Entry 5B2J (X-ray diffraction, 2.60 A resolution); this record covers chains C and J of the 10 polymer chains in the assembly.

== Chain C ==
Name: Histone H2A type 1-B/E
Source organism: Homo sapiens
Reference sequence: P04908 (H2A1B_HUMAN); residues 0-129 here correspond to UniProt positions 1-130 (UniProt number = residue number + 1)
Chain sequence (133 residues; numbered -3 to 129; the number before each row is that of its first residue; numbers below 1 keep their minus sign (Gly-3 is residue -3)):
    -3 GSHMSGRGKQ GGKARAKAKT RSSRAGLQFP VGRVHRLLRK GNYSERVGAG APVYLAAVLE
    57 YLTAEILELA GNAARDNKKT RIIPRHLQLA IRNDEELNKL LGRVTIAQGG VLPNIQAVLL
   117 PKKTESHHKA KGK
Not modelled in the structure: -3 to 12, 119-129
Sequence notes: expression tag (-3 to -1)
UniProt features mapped onto this chain:
  - modified residue: Ser1 (N-acetylserine), Arg3 (Citrulline), Lys5 (N6-(2-hydroxyisobutyryl)lysine), Lys9 (N6-(2-hydroxyisobutyryl)lysine), Lys13 (N6-(beta-hydroxybutyryl)lysine), Lys36 (N6-(2-hydroxyisobutyryl)lysine), Lys74 (N6-(2-hydroxyisobutyryl)lysine), Lys75 (N6-(2-hydroxyisobutyryl)lysine), Lys95 (N6-(2-hydroxyisobutyryl)lysine), Gln104 (N5-methylglutamine), Lys118 (N6-(2-hydroxyisobutyryl)lysine), Lys119 (N6-crotonyllysine), Thr120 (Phosphothreonine), Lys125 (N6-crotonyllysine)
  - cross-link (Glycyl lysine isopeptide (Lys-Gly)): Lys13 (interchain with G-Cter in ubiquitin), Lys15 (interchain with G-Cter in ubiquitin), Lys119 (interchain with G-Cter in ubiquitin)

== Chain J ==
Molecule: 146-nt DNA strand
Source organism: Homo sapiens
Sequence (146 nucleotides; each row starts with the number of its first residue; numbers below 1 keep their minus sign (DA-73 is residue -73)):
   -73 ATCAATATCC ACGTGCCAGT TATACCAAAA GTGTATTTGG AAACTCCTAA CTGAAAAGGC
   -13 ATGTTCACGT GAATTCACGT GAACATGCCT TTTCAGTTAG GAGTTTCCAA ATACACTTTT
    47 GGTATAACTG GCACGTGGAT ATTGAT
Modified residues: 5CM (5-methyl-2'-deoxy-cytidine-5'-monophosphate) at position -62, 5CM (5-methyl-2'-deoxy-cytidine-5'-monophosphate) at position -6, 5CM (5-methyl-2'-deoxy-cytidine-5'-monophosphate) at position 4, 5CM (5-methyl-2'-deoxy-cytidine-5'-monophosphate) at position 60
Bound ions: Mn2+ site 1 near DG-3 (its only coordinating residue here); Mn2+ site 2 near DG26 (its only coordinating residue here); Mn2+ site 3 near DG47 (its only coordinating residue here)

== Interface between chain C and chain J ==
Residue-residue contacts - 15 pairs, chain C then chain J:
  Thr16(C) - DT46(J)  sugar contact
  Arg29(C) - DG47(J)  hydrogen bond to the phosphate
  Arg29(C) - DG48(J)  salt bridge to the phosphate
  Arg42(C) - DA37(J)  sugar contact
  Arg42(C) - DT38(J)  phosphate contact
  Val43(C) - DA37(J)  sugar contact
  Val43(C) - DT38(J)  hydrogen bond to the phosphate
  Gly44(C) - DA37(J)  phosphate contact
  Ala45(C) - DA37(J)  phosphate contact
  Lys75(C) - DC58(J)  phosphate contact
  Lys75(C) - DA59(J)  salt bridge to the phosphate
  Thr76(C) - DG57(J)  phosphate contact
  Thr76(C) - DC58(J)  hydrogen bond to the phosphate
  Arg77(C) - DG57(J)  hydrogen bond to the sugar
  Arg77(C) - DC58(J)  hydrogen bond to the phosphate
Interface residues without a listed pair, chain C (10 interface residues in all): Glu41

== Summary ==
10 residues of chain C face 8 of chain J across their interface, with 5 hydrogen bonds and 2 salt bridges.
Polar pairs include Arg77(C)-DG57(J), Arg29(C)-DG47(J) and Val43(C)-DT38(J).
Here chain C is Histone H2A type 1-B/E and chain J is a 146-nt DNA strand, both from Homo sapiens. Entry 5B2J
(Human nucleosome containing CpG methylated DNA) was determined by X-ray diffraction together with 5B2I from
the same study.
